8ZGH - chains A and W of the 8 polymer chains in the assembly; structure by electron microscopy, 3.93 A resolution.

# Chain A
Name: Multifunctional procollagen lysine hydroxylase and glycosyltransferase LH3
Organism: Homo sapiens
Notes: EC 1.14.11.4, 2.4.1.50, 2.4.1.66
Reference sequence: O60568 (PLOD3_HUMAN); numbering as in UniProt (aligned over 1-738)
Sequence (778 residues; row label = number of the first residue in the row):
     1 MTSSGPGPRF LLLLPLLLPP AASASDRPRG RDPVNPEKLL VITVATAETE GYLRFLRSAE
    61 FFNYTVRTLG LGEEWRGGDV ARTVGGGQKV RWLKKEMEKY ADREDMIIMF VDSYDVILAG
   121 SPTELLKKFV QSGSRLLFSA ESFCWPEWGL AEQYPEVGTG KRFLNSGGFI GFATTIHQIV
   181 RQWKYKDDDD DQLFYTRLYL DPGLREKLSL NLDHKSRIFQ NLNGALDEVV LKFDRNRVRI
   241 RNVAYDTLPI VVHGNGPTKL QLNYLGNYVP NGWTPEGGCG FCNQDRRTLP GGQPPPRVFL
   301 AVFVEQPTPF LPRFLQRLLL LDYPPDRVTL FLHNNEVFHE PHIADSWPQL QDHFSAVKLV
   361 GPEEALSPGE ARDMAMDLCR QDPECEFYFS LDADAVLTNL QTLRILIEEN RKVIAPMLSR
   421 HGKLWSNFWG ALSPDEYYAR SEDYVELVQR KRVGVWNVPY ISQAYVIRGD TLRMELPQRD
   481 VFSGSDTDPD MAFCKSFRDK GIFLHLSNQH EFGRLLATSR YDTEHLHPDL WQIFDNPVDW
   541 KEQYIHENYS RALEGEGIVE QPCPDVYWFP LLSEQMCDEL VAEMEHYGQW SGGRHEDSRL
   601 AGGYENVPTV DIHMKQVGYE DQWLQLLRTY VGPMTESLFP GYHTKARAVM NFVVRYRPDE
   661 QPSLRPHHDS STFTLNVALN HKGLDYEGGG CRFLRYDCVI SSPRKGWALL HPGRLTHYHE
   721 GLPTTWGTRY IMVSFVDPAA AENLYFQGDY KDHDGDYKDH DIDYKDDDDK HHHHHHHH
Unresolved in the structure: 1-32, 739-778
Sequence notes: expression tag (739-778)
Curated features (UniProtKB/Swiss-Prot):
  - binding site (UDP): Val44 to Thr46, Asp112 to Tyr114, Gly256 to Lys259
  - binding site (Mn(2+)): Asp112, Asp115, His253
  - binding site (2-oxoglutarate): Arg599, Tyr656, Asn676, Arg729
  - binding site (Fe cation): His667, Asp669, His719
  - glycosylation (N-linked (GlcNAc...) asparagine): Asn63, Asn548
  - natural variant: Asn223 (N223S: In BCARD), Arg452 to Pro738 (deletion: In BCARD; uncertain significance)
  - mutagenesis: Trp75 (W75A: Decreased lysyl hydroxylase activity and loss of glycosyltransferase activity), Tyr114 (Y114A: Decreased lysyl hydroxylase and glycosyltransferase activity), Cys144 (C144I: Strongly reduced glucosyltransferase activity. Strongly reduced galactosyltransferase activity), Asp187 to Asp191 (Loss of glucosyltransferase activity. Loss of galactosyltransferase activity), Asp187 to Asp189 (Nearly abolishes glucosyltransferase activity. Nearly abolishes galactosyltransferase activity), Leu208 (L208I: Reduced glucosyltransferase activity), Asp669 (D669A: Strongly decreased lysyl hydroxylase activity. No effect on glycosyltransferase activity), Thr672 (T672N: Loss of dimerization. Loss of lysyl hydroxylase activity and decreased glycosyltransferase activity), Arg714 (R714N: Loss of dimerization. Loss of lysyl hydroxylase activity and no effect on glycosyltransferase activity), Leu715 (L715D: No effect on dimerization, lysyl hydroxylase and glycosyltransferase activity; L715R: Loss of lysyl hydroxylase activity and decreased glycosyltransferase activity)
Disulfide bonds: Cys279-Cys282, Cys379-Cys385, Cys563-Cys698
Covalent attachments: N-acetylglucosamine (NAG) linked to Asn548
Metal / ion sites: Fe2+: Asp669 (together with 2-oxoglutaric acid)
Small-molecule neighbours: 2-oxoglutaric acid (AKG): Asn606, Val607, Thr609, Phe652, Tyr656, Leu664, His667, Asp669, Asn676, His719, Phe735
From the paper describing this entry:
  - mutagenesis - V44A, D112A, D115A, H253A, Y656A, H667A, D669A, H719A: decreased catalytic activity
  - disease-associated variants - V116M, D191N, N223S: decreased catalytic activity (proposed by the authors, not directly observed)

# Chain W
Name: Procollagen galactosyltransferase 1
Organism: Homo sapiens
Notes: EC 2.4.1.50
Reference sequence: Q8NBJ5 (GT251_HUMAN); residues 30-622 here = UniProt positions 30-622
Sequence (653 residues; numbered -27 to 625; the number before each row is that of its first residue; numbers below 1 keep their minus sign (Met-27 is residue -27)):
   -27 MKTIIALSYI FCLVFAWSHP QFEKGGGSGG GSGGSAWSHP QFEKSALEVL FQGPGRAAPP
    33 GADAYFPEER WSPESPLQAP RVLIALLARN AAHALPTTLG ALERLRHPRE RTALWVATDH
    93 NMDNTSTVLR EWLVAVKSLY HSVEWRPAEE PRSYPDEEGP KHWSDSRYEH VMKLRQAALK
   153 SARDMWADYI LFVDADNLIL NPDTLSLLIA ENKTVVAPML DSRAAYSNFW CGMTSQGYYK
   213 RTPAYIPIRK RDRRGCFAVP MVHSTFLIDL RKAASRNLAF YPPHPDYTWS FDDIIVFAFS
   273 CKQAEVQMYV CNKEEYGFLP VPLRAHSTLQ DEAESFMHVQ LEVMVKHPPA EPSRFISAPT
   333 KTPDKMGFDE VFMINLRRRQ DRRERMLRAL QAQEIECRLV EAVDGKAMNT SQVEALGIQM
   393 LPGYRDPYHG RPLTKGELGC FLSHYNIWKE VVDRGLQKSL VFEDDLRFEI FFKRRLMNLM
   453 RDVEREGLDW DLIYVGRKRM QVEHPEKAVP RVRNLVEADY SYWTLAYVIS LQGARKLLAA
   513 EPLSKMLPVD EFLPVMFDKH PVSEYKAHFS LRNLHAFSVE PLLIYPTHYT GDDGYVSDTE
   573 TSVVWNNEHV KTDWDRAKSQ KMREQQALSR EAKNSDVLQS PLDSAARDEL AAA
Unresolved in the structure: -27 to 35, 623-625
Sequence notes: initiating methionine (-27); expression tag (-26 to 29, 623-625)
Curated features (UniProtKB/Swiss-Prot):
  - motif: Arg619 to Leu622 (Endoplasmic reticulum retention motif)
  - glycosylation (N-linked (GlcNAc...) asparagine): Asn96, Asn184, Asn381
  - natural variant: Leu151 (L151R: In BSVD3), Ala154 (A154P: In BSVD3), Gly377 (G377R: In BSVD3)
  - mutagenesis: Asp166 (D166A: Loss of galactosyltransferase activity; when associated with A-168), Asp168 (D168A: Loss of galactosyltransferase activity; when associated with A-166), Pro292 (P292N: Small decrease of galactosyltransferase activity), Asp336 (D336S: Small decrease of galactosyltransferase activity), Asp461 (D461A: Loss of galactosyltransferase activity; when associated with A-463), Asp463 (D463A: Loss of galactosyltransferase activity; when associated with A-461), Asp585 (D585A: No effect on galactosyltransferase activity; when associated with A-587), Asp587 (D587A: No effect on galactosyltransferase activity; when associated with A-585)
From the paper describing this entry:
  - mutagenesis - Y126A, R139A, R147A, D166A, D168A: decreased catalytic activity
  - mutagenesis - R354A, E435A, D437A, T571A: abolished catalytic activity
  - catalytic residues: Asp522 (proposed by the authors, not directly observed)
  - disease-associated variants - L151R, A154P, G377R: decreased catalytic activity (proposed by the authors, not directly observed)

# Interface between chain A and chain W
Residue-residue contacts (12):
  Val230(A) with Pro39(W)
  Leu231(A) with Pro39(W), hydrogen bond (backbone-backbone); Glu40(W); Glu41(W), hydrogen bond (backbone-backbone)
  Phe233(A) with Trp43(W), hydrophobic
  Arg235(A) with Trp43(W), hydrogen bond (side chain-backbone); Ser44(W)
  Gln261(A) with Tyr37(W)
  Arg440(A) with Ala36(W), hydrogen bond (backbone-backbone)
  Glu442(A) with Tyr37(W), hydrogen bond (side chain-backbone); Phe38(W); Pro39(W)
Other interface residues (no listed pair), chain A (12 interface residues in all): Leu226, Val229, Lys232, Tyr264, Leu265
Other interface residues (no listed pair), chain W (9 interface residues in all): Pro45

# Overview
12 residues of chain A face 9 of chain W across their interface; the contacts include 5 hydrogen bonds. Polar
contacts include Arg235(A)-Trp43(W), Glu442(A)-Tyr37(W) and Leu231(A)-Pro39(W). Ligands of chain A:
2-oxoglutaric acid. The paper reports the catalytic residue Asp522(W); V44A, D112A and D115A of chain A, among
others, reduce catalytic activity; 23 substitutions were tested in all.
Chain A is Multifunctional procollagen lysine hydroxylase and glycosyltransferase LH3 and chain W is
Procollagen galactosyltransferase 1, both from Homo sapiens; the structure, Human lysine O-link glycosylation
complex, LH3/ColGalT1 in its apo state, was determined by electron microscopy together with 8ZGC, 8ZGE and
8ZGG from the same study.
